1SZN - chain A; structure by X-ray diffraction, 1.54 A resolution.

Chain A:
Molecule: alpha-galactosidase
Source organism: Hypocrea jecorina
Notes: EC 3.2.1.22
Amino-acid sequence (417 residues; each row starts with the number of its first residue):
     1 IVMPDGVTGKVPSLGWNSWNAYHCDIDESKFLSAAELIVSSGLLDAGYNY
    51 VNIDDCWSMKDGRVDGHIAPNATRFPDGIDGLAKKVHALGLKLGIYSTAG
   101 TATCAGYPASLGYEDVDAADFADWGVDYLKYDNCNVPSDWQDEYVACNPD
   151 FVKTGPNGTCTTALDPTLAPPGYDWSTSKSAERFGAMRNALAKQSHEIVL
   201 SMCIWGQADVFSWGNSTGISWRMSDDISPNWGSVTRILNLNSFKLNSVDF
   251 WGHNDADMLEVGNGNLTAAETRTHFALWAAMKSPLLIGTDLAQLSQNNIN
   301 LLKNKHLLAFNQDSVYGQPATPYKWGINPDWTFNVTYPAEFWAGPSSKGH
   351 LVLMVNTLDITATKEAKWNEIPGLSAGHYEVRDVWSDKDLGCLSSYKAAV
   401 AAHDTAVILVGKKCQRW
Cystine bridges: Cys-24/Cys-56, Cys-104/Cys-134, Cys-147/Cys-160, Cys-392/Cys-414
Glycans and other covalent adducts: N-acetylglucosamine (NAG) linked to Asn-71, Asn-334; glycan linked to Asn-157, Asn-215

Summary:
Covalently linked N-acetylglucosamine: at Asn-71 and Asn-334.
Chain A is alpha-galactosidase (Hypocrea jecorina); the structure, The structure of alpha-galactosidase, was
determined by X-ray diffraction together with 1T0O from the same study.
